6YUF - chains D and X of the 6 polymer chains in the assembly; structure by electron microscopy, 3.94 A resolution.

# Chain D
Molecule: Sister chromatid cohesion protein mis4
Organism: Schizosaccharomyces pombe (strain 972 / ATCC 24843)
UniProt: Q09725 (MIS4_SCHPO); residue numbers follow UniProt; this construct covers 1-1587
Chain sequence (1587 residues; row label = number of the first residue in the row):
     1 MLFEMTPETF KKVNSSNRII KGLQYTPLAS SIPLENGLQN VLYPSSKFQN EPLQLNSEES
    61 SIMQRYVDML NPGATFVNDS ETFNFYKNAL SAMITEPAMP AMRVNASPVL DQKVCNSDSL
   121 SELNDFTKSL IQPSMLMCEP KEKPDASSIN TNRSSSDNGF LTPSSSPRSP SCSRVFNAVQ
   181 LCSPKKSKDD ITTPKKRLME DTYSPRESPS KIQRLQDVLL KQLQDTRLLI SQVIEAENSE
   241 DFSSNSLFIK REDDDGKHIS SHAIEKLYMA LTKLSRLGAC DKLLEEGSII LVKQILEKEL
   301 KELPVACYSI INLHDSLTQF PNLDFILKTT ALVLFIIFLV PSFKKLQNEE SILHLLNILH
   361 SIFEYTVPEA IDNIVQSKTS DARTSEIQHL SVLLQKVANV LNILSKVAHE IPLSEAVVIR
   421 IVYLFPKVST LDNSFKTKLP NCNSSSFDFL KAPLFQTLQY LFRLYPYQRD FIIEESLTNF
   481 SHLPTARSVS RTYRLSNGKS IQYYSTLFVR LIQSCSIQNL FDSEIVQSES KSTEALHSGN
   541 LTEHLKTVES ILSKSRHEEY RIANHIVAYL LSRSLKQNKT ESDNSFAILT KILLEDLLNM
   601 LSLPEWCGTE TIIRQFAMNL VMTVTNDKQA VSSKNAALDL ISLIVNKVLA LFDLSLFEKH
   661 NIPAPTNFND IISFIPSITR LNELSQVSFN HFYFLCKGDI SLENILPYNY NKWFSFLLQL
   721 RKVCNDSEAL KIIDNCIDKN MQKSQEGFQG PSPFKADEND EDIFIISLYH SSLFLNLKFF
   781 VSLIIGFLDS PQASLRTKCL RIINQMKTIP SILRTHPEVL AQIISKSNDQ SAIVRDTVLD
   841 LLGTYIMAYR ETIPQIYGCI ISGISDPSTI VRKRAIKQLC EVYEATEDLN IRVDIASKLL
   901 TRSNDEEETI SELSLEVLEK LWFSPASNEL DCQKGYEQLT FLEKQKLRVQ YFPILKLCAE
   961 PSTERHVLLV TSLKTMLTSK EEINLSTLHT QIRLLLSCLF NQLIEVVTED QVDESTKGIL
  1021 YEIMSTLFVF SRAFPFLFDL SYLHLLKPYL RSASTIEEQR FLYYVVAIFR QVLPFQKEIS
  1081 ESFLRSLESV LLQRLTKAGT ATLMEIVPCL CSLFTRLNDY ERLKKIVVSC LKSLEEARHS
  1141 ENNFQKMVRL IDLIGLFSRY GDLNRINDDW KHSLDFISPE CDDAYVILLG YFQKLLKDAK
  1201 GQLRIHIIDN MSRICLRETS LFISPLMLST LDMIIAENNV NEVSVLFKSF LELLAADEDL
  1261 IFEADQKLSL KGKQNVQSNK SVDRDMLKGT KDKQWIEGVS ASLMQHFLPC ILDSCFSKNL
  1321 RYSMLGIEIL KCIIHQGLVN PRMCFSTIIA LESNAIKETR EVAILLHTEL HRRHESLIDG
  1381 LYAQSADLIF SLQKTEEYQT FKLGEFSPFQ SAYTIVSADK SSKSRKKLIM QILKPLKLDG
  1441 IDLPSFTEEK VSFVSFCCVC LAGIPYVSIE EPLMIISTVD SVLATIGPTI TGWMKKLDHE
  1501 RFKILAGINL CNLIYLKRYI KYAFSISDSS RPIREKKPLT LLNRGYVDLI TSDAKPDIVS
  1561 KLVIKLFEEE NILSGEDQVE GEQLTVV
Unresolved in the structure: 1-208, 303-319, 749-758, 1010-1015, 1277-1292, 1530-1587
From the paper describing this entry:
  - binding site for the 32-nt DNA strand (chain X): Arg874

# Chain X
Molecule: 32-nt DNA strand
Sequence (32 nucleotides; numbered 1 to 32; the number before each row is that of its first residue):
     1 CAGCACGACG TTGTAAAACG ATTGAGACAC AC

# Chain D / chain X interface
Pairs across the interface (6; chain D residue first):
  Arg494(D) - DA31(X)  hydrogen bond to the phosphate
  Arg494(D) - DC32(X)  salt bridge to the phosphate
  Lys798(D) - DT23(X)  salt bridge to the phosphate
  Arg801(D) - DG24(X)  salt bridge to the phosphate
  Arg874(D) - DA25(X)  salt bridge to the phosphate
  Lys1420(D) - DA15(X)  salt bridge to the phosphate
Also at the interface, not in a pair above, chain D (6 interface residues in all): Lys1423

# Summary
Chain D and chain X each contribute 6 residues to their interface; the contacts include 1 hydrogen bond and 5
salt bridges. Polar contacts include Arg494(D)-DA31(X), Arg494(D)-DC32(X) and Lys798(D)-DT23(X). The paper
reports a binding site for the 32-nt DNA strand (chain X) at Arg874(D).
Chain D is Sister chromatid cohesion protein mis4 (Schizosaccharomyces pombe (strain 972 / ATCC 24843)) and
chain X is a 32-nt DNA strand; the structure, Cohesin complex with loader gripping DNA, was determined by
electron microscopy.
